PDB entry 7TA1 | X-ray diffraction, 2.20 A resolution | chain A

Chain A:
Name: Ornithine aminotransferase, mitochondrial
Source organism: Homo sapiens
Notes: EC 2.6.1.13
UniProt: P04181 (OAT_HUMAN); residue numbers follow UniProt; this construct covers 1-439
Sequence (439 residues; row label = number of the first residue in the row):
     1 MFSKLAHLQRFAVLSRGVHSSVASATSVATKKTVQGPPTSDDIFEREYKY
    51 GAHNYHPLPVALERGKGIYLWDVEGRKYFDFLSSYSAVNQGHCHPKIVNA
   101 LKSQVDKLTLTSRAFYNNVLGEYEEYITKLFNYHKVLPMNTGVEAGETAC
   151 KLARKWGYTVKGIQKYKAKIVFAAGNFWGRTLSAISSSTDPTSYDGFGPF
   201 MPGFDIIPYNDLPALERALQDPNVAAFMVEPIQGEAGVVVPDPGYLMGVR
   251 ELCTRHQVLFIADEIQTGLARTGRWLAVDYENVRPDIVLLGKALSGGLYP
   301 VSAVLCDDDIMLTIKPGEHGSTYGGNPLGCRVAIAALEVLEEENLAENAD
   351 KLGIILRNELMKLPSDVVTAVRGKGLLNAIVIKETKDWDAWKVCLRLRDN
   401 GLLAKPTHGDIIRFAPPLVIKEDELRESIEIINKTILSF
Unresolved in the structure: 1-35
Swiss-Prot annotation at these positions:
  - modified residue: Lys49 (N6-acetyllysine), Lys66 (N6-acetyllysine), Lys102 (N6-succinyllysine), Lys107 (N6-acetyllysine), Lys292 (N6-(pyridoxal phosphate)lysine), Lys362 (N6-acetyllysine), Lys386 (N6-acetyllysine), Lys392 (N6-acetyllysine), Lys405 (N6-acetyllysine), Lys421 (N6-acetyllysine)
  - natural variant: Gly51 (G51D: In HOGA), Asn54 (N54K: In HOGA), Tyr55 (Y55H: In HOGA), Asn89 (N89K: In HOGA), Gln90 (Q90E: In HOGA), Cys93 (C93F: In HOGA), Gln104 (Q104R: In HOGA), Arg154 (R154L: In HOGA), Arg180 (R180T: In HOGA), Ala184 (deletion: In HOGA), Pro199 (P199Q: In HOGA), Ala226 (A226V: In HOGA), 16 further natural variant entries in UniProt
Ligand contacts: PLZ (4-[({3-hydroxy-2-methyl-5-[(phosphonooxy)methyl]pyridin-4-yl}methyl)amino]butanoic acid): Tyr55, Tyr85, Thr141, Gly142, Val143, Phe177, Trp178, Gly179, Glu230, Glu235, Asp263, Ile265, Gln266, Lys292
What the authors report for this chain:
  - binding site for PLZ: Tyr55
  - conformationally variable residues (side-chain flip): Arg413
  - contacts within the chain: Glu235-Arg413 (salt bridge)
  - catalytic residues: Lys292 (proposed by the authors, not directly observed)

Summary:
Ligands of chain A: compound PLZ. From the paper: the catalytic residue Lys292; a binding site for PLZ at
Tyr55.
Chain A is Ornithine aminotransferase, mitochondrial (Homo sapiens); the structure, Human Ornithine
Aminotransferase (hOAT) soaked with gamma-Aminobutyric acid, was determined by X-ray diffraction.
